PDB entry 6XVB | X-ray diffraction, 2.15 A resolution | chain A

[Chain A]
Protein: Mast/stem cell growth factor receptor Kit
Source organism: Homo sapiens
Notes: EC 2.7.10.1; fragment: protein kinase domain (551-934 del[688-755])
UniProt: P10721 (KIT_HUMAN); residue numbers follow UniProt; this construct covers 551-687, 766-934
Sequence (328 residues; row label = number of the first residue in the row; note: 60 numbers in that range are skipped by the numbering (no residue carries them; nothing is unmodelled there)):
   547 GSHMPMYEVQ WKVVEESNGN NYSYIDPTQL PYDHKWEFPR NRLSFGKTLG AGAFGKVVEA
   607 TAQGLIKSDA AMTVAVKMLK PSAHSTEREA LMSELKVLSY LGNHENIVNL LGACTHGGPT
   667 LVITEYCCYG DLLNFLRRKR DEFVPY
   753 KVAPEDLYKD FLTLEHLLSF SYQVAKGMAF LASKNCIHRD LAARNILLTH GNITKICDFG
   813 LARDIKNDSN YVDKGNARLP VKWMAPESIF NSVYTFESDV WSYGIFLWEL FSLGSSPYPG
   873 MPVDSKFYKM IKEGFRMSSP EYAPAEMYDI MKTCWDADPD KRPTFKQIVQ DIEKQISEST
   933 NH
Disordered / not traced: 547-568, 753-758, 932-934
Sequence notes: expression tag (547-550); engineered mutation Ser-563 (Ile in P10721), Ser-569 (Val in P10721), Gln-609 (Tyr in P10721), Ser-631 (Leu in P10721), Glu-651 (Met in P10721), His-662 (Ile in P10721), His-768 (Asp in P10721), Asn-804 (Arg in P10721), Asp-825 (Val in P10721), Ser-844 (Cys in P10721), Ser-890 (Leu in P10721), Tyr-894 (His in P10721), Asp-912 (Leu in P10721), Asp-923 (Leu in P10721); linker (688-692, 753-765)
Glycans and other covalent adducts: compound O2H linked to Cys-788
Ligand contacts: O2H (N-(4,4-dimethyl-2-propyl-3,1-benzoxazin-6-yl)-2-[3-methoxy-5-(7-methoxyquinolin-4-yl)oxy-pyridin-2-yl]ethanamide): Leu-595, Val-603, Ala-621, Val-622, Lys-623, Glu-640, Val-643, Leu-644, Leu-647, Ile-653, Val-654, Val-668, Thr-670, Glu-671, Tyr-672, Cys-673, Cys-674, Gly-676, Leu-783, Ile-789, His-790, Leu-799, Ile-808, Cys-809, Asp-810, Phe-811
Curated features (UniProtKB/Swiss-Prot):
  - region: Tyr-568, Tyr-570 (Important for interaction with phosphotyrosine-binding proteins)
  - binding site (Mg(2+)): Tyr-568, Asn-797, Asp-810
  - binding site (ATP): Gly-596 to Val-603, Lys-623, Glu-671 to Asp-677, Arg-796
  - modified residue: Tyr-553 (Phosphotyrosine), Tyr-568 (Phosphotyrosine), Tyr-570 (Phosphotyrosine), Ser-821 (Phosphoserine), Tyr-823 (Phosphotyrosine), Ser-891 (Phosphoserine), Tyr-900 (Phosphotyrosine)
  - natural variant: Pro-551 to Val-555 (deletion: In GIST), Val-559 to Val-560 (deletion: In GIST), Val-559 (V559A: In GIST; V559D: In GIST; deletion: In GIST), Glu-583 (E583K: In PBT), Phe-584 (F584C: In PBT; F584L: In PBT), Gly-601 (G601R: In PBT), Leu-656 (L656P: In PBT), Gly-664 (G664R: In PBT), Arg-791 (R791G: In PBT), Arg-796 (R796G: In PBT), Gly-812 (G812V: In PBT), Asp-816 (D816F: In MASTC; D816H: In a testicular tumor; D816I: In MASTC; D816V: In MASTSYS, MASTC and mast cell leukemia; D816Y: In MASTSYS and MASTC), 6 further natural variant entries in UniProt
  - mutagenesis: Ile-571 (I571A: Reduction in SH2B2/APS binding. Abolishes SH2B2/APS binding; when associated with A-939), Lys-623 (K623M: Stronger interaction with MPDZ), Tyr-823 (Y823F: No decrease in activity. Leads to autophosphorylation at Tyr-900)
  - active site: Asp-792 (Proton acceptor)
Reported in the primary citation:
  - binding site for O2H: Cys-788

[Overview]
Compound O2H is covalently linked to Cys-788. UniProt lists 3 Mg2+-binding residues, 17 ATP-binding residues,
3 mutagenesis sites and active-site residue Asp-792. The paper reports a binding site for O2H at Cys-788.
Chain A is Mast/stem cell growth factor receptor Kit (Homo sapiens); the structure, Crystal structure of the
kinase domain of human c-KIT with a cyclic imidate inhibitor covalently bound ..., was determined by X-ray
diffraction together with 6XV9, 6XVA, 6XVJ and 6XVK from the same study.
